8TPJ - chains A and O of the 20 polymer chains in the assembly; structure by electron microscopy, 2.10 A resolution.

[Chain A]
Protein: Phycobiliprotein ApcE
Source organism: Synechocystis sp. PCC 6803
UniProtKB: Q55544 (APCE_SYNY3); residue numbers follow UniProt; this construct covers 1-896
Chain sequence (896 residues; each row starts with the number of its first residue):
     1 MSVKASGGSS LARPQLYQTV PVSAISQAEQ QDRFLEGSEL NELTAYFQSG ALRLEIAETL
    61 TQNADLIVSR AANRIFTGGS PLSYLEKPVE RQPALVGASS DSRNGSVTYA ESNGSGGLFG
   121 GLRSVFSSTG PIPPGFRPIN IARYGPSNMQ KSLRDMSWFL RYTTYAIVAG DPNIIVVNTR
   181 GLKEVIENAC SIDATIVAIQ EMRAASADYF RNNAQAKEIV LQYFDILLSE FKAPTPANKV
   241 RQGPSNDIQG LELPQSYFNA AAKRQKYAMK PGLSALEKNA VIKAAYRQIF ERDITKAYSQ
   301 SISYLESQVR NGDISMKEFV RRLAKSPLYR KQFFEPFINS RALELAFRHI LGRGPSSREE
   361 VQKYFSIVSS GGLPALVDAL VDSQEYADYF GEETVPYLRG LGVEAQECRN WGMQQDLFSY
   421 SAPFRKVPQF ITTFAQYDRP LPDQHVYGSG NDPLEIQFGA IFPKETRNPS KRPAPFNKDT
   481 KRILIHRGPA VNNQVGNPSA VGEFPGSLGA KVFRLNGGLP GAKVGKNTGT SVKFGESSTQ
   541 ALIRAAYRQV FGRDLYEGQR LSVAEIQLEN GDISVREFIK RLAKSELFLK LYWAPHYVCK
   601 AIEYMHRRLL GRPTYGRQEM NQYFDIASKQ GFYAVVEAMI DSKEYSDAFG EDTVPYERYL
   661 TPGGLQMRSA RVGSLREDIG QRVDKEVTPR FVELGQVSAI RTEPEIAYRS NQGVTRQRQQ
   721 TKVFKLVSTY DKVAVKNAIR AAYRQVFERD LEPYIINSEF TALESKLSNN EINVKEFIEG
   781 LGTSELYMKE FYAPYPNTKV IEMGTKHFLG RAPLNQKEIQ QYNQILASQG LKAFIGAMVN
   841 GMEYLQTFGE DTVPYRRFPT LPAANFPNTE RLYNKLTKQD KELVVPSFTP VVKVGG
Disordered / not traced: 1-686
Curated features (UniProtKB/Swiss-Prot):
  - binding site ((2R,3E)-phycocyanobilin): Cys-190
Ligand contacts:
  - phycocyanobilin (CYC), molecule 1: Gly-713, Val-714, Arg-718, Phe-858, Pro-859, Thr-860, Leu-861, Pro-862, Ala-863, Phe-866
  - phycocyanobilin (CYC), molecule 2: Arg-749, Leu-876, Thr-877, Lys-878
  - phycocyanobilin (CYC), molecule 3: Ala-762, Ser-765, Lys-766, Ser-768, Asn-769, Glu-771
  - phycocyanobilin (CYC), molecule 4: Pro-796, Asn-797, Thr-798, Gln-816, Ile-819, Gln-820, Asn-823, Gln-824, Ser-887, Lys-893

[Chain O]
Protein: Allophycocyanin beta chain
Source organism: Synechocystis sp. PCC 6803
UniProtKB: Q01952 (APCB_SYNY3); residues 1-161 here = UniProt positions 1-161
Chain sequence (161 residues; numbered 1 to 161; the number before each row is that of its first residue):
     1 MQDAITAVIN SADVQGKYLD GAAMDKLKSY FASGELRVRA ASVISANAAT IVKEAVAKSL
    61 LYSDVTRPGG NMYTTRRYAA CIRDLDYYLR YATYAMLAGD ASILDERVLN GLKETYNSLG
   121 VPISSTVQAI QAIKEVTASL VGADAGKEMG VYLDYICSGL S
Modified positions: Asn-71 (N-methyl asparagine; MEN)
Curated features (UniProtKB/Swiss-Prot):
  - binding site ((2R,3E)-phycocyanobilin): Cys-81
  - modified residue: Asn-71 (N4-methylasparagine)
Covalent attachments: phycocyanobilin (CYC) linked to Cys-81
Ligand contacts:
  - phycocyanobilin (CYC), molecule 1: Leu-60, Val-65, Asn-71, Met-72, Arg-76, Arg-77, Ala-80, Arg-83, Asp-84, Leu-85, Tyr-87, Tyr-88, Tyr-91, Arg-107, Val-108, Leu-112, Thr-115, Tyr-116, Leu-119, Val-121, Pro-122, Ser-125, Thr-126, Ala-129
  - phycocyanobilin (CYC), molecule 2: Leu-61, Tyr-62, Thr-66, Tyr-73, Thr-74, Thr-75, Tyr-78

[How chain A and chain O interact]
Residue-residue contacts - 36 pairs, chain A then chain O:
  Tyr-792(A) with Arg-107(O), hydrogen bond
  Ala-793(A) with Arg-107(O)
  Pro-794(A) with Glu-106(O)
  Tyr-795(A) with Glu-106(O); Arg-107(O), hydrogen bond (backbone-side chain)
  Pro-796(A) with Glu-106(O); Arg-107(O); Asn-110(O)
  Asn-797(A) with Tyr-87(O), hydrogen bond; Arg-107(O), hydrogen bond
  Thr-798(A) with Thr-115(O)
  Gln-816(A) with Leu-119(O)
  Gln-820(A) with Arg-76(O)
  Asn-823(A) with Arg-83(O); Tyr-87(O), hydrogen bond
  Gln-824(A) with Arg-83(O)
  Ala-827(A) with Arg-83(O); Tyr-87(O)
  Lys-881(A) with Asn-110(O), hydrogen bond (backbone-side chain)
  Leu-883(A) with Gly-111(O); Thr-115(O)
  Pro-886(A) with Thr-115(O), hydrogen bond (backbone-side chain)
  Ser-887(A) with Thr-115(O); Ser-118(O); Leu-119(O)
  Phe-888(A) with Leu-119(O)
  Thr-889(A) with Ser-118(O)
  Pro-890(A) with Ser-118(O)
  Lys-893(A) with Asn-71(O); Leu-119(O), hydrogen bond (side chain-backbone)
  Val-894(A) with Thr-74(O); Arg-77(O), hydrogen bond (backbone-side chain)
  Gly-895(A) with Gly-69(O), hydrogen bond (backbone-backbone); Tyr-73(O); Thr-74(O); Arg-77(O)
Other interface residues (no listed pair), chain A (24 interface residues in all): Leu-826, Gly-896
Other interface residues (no listed pair), chain O (21 interface residues in all): Pro-68, Gly-70, Arg-90, Tyr-91, Val-108, Glu-114

[Overview]
24 residues of chain A face 21 of chain O across their interface, with 10 hydrogen bonds. Polar contacts
include Tyr-792(A)/Arg-107(O), Tyr-795(A)/Arg-107(O) and Asn-797(A)/Tyr-87(O). Ligands of chain A: 4 copies of
phycocyanobilin. Bound to chain O: phycocyanobilin. Phycocyanobilin is covalently linked to Cys-81(O).
Chain A is Phycobiliprotein ApcE and chain O is Allophycocyanin beta chain, both from Synechocystis sp. PCC
6803; the structure, Top cylinder bound to OCP from high-resolution phycobilisome quenched by OCP (local
refinement), was determined by electron microscopy, deposited together with 8TO2.
